9ER5 - chains L and T of the 4 polymer chains in the assembly; structure by X-ray diffraction, 1.40 A resolution.

[Chain L]
Name: Hydrogenase-1 large chain
Source organism: Escherichia coli
Notes: EC 1.12.99.6
Reference sequence: P0ACD8 (MBHL_ECOLI); residues 1-582 here = UniProt positions 1-582
Chain sequence (582 residues; row label = number of the first residue in the row):
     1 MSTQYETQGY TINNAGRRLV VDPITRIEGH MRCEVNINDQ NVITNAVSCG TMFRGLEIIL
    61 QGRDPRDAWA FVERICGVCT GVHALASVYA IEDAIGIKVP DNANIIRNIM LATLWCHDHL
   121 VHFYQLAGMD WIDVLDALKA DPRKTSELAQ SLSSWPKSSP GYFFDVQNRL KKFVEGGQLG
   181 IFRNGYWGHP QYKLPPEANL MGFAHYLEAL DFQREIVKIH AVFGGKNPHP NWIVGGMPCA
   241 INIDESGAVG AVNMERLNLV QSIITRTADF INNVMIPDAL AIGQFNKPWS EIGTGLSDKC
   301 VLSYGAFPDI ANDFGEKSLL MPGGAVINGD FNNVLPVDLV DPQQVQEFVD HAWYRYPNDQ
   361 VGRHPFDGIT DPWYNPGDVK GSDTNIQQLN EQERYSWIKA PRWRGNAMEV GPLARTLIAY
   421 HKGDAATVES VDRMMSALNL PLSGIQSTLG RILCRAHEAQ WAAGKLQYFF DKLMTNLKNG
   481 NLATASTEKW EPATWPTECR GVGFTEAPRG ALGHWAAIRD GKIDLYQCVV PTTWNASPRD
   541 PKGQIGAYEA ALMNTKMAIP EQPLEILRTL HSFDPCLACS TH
Unresolved in the structure: 1
UniProt features mapped onto this chain:
  - binding site (Ni(2+)): Cys-76, Cys-79, Cys-576, Cys-579
Bound ions: Mg2+: Glu-57, Cys-528; Ni2+: Cys-76, Cys-79, Cys-576, Cys-579; carbonmonoxide-(dicyano) iron Fe: Cys-79, Cys-579
Residues lining bound ligands: carbonmonoxide-(dicyano) iron (FCO): Cys-79, Val-82, His-83, Ala-507, Pro-508, Arg-509, Leu-512, Val-530, Pro-531, Thr-532, Cys-576, Cys-579

[Chain T]
Name: Hydrogenase-1 small chain
Source organism: Escherichia coli
Notes: EC 1.12.99.6
Reference sequence: P69739 (MBHS_ECOLI); residues 1-271 here correspond to UniProt positions 46-316 (UniProt number = residue number + 45)
Chain sequence (279 residues; row label = number of the first residue in the row):
     1 LENKPRIPVV WIHGLECTCC TESFIRSAHP LAKDVILSLI SLDYDDTLMA AAGTQAEEVF
    61 EDIITQYNGK YILAVEGNPP LGEQGMFCIS SGRPFIEKLK RAAAGASAII AWGTCASWGC
   121 VQAARPNPTQ ATPIDKVITD KPIIKVPGCP PIPDVMSAII TYMVTFDRLP DVDRMGRPLM
   181 FYGQRIHDKC YRRAHFDAGE FVQSWDDDAA RKGYCLYKMG CKGPTTYNAC SSTRWNDGVS
   241 FPIQSGHGCL GCAENGFWDR GSFYSRVVDI PRSHHHHHH
Unresolved in the structure: 1-3, 267-279
Differences from the reference sequence: expression tag (272-279)
UniProt features mapped onto this chain:
  - binding site ([4Fe-4S] cluster): Cys-17, Cys-20, Cys-115, Cys-149, His-187, Cys-190, Cys-215, Cys-221
  - binding site ([3Fe-4S] cluster): Cys-230, Cys-249, Cys-252
Bound ions: fe4-s3 cluster Fe: Cys-17, Cys-19, Cys-20, Glu-76, Cys-115, Cys-120, Cys-149; 4Fe-4S cluster Fe: His-187, Cys-190, Cys-215, Cys-221; 3Fe-4S cluster Fe: Cys-230, Cys-249, Cys-252
Residues lining bound ligands:
  - 3Fe-4S cluster (F3S): Ile-186, Thr-226, Asn-228, Cys-230, Trp-235, Phe-241, Pro-242, Cys-249, Leu-250, Gly-251, Cys-252, Ala-253
  - fe4-s3 cluster (SF3): Glu-16, Cys-17, Thr-18, Cys-19, Cys-20, Thr-21, Glu-76, Gly-113, Thr-114, Cys-115, Cys-120, Gly-148, Cys-149
  - 4Fe-4S cluster (SF4): Ile-186, His-187, Cys-190, Arg-192, Arg-193, Phe-196, Cys-215, Leu-216, Tyr-217, Cys-221, Gly-223, Pro-224, Ile-243

[Interface between chain L and chain T]
Pairs across the interface (33):
  Ile-243(L) with Tyr-162(T), hydrophobic; Met-180(T)
  Asp-244(L) with Tyr-162(T), hydrogen bond; Pro-170(T); Asp-171(T), hydrogen bond (side chain-backbone); Met-180(T)
  Glu-245(L) with Leu-179(T); Met-180(T)
  Ser-246(L) with Leu-179(T); Gly-183(T), hydrogen bond (side chain-backbone)
  Gly-247(L) with Gln-184(T)
  Ala-248(L) with Met-180(T)
  Val-249(L) with Met-180(T); Gln-184(T); Ala-229(T), hydrophobic; Ser-232(T)
  Met-254(L) with Ala-158(T); Thr-161(T); Tyr-162(T); Phe-166(T), hydrophobic
  Glu-255(L) with His-29(T), salt bridge; Asp-154(T)
  Asn-258(L) with His-29(T); Pro-30(T); Ala-158(T); Thr-161(T), hydrogen bond
  Leu-259(L) with His-29(T)
  Ser-262(L) with His-29(T)
  Met-474(L) with Phe-166(T), hydrophobic
  Leu-477(L) with Phe-166(T)
  Lys-478(L) with Thr-165(T); Phe-166(T); Arg-168(T), hydrogen bond (backbone-side chain)
Other interface residues (no listed pair), chain L (17 interface residues in all): Gly-250, Asn-253
Other interface residues (no listed pair), chain T (22 interface residues in all): Ala-28, Ser-157, Phe-181, Lys-189, Thr-233

[Overview]
17 residues of chain L face 22 of chain T across their interface; the contacts include 5 hydrogen bonds and 1
salt bridge. Polar contacts include Glu-255(L)/His-29(T), Asp-244(L)/Tyr-162(T) and Asp-244(L)/Asp-171(T).
Ligands of chain L: carbonmonoxide-(dicyano) iron.
Chain L is Hydrogenase-1 large chain and chain T is Hydrogenase-1 small chain, both from Escherichia coli; the
structure, Hydrogenase-1 Ni-B state poised at +100mV, was determined by X-ray diffraction.
